6PT0 - chains B and E of the 5 polymer chains in the assembly; structure by electron microscopy, 3.20 A resolution.

[Chain B]
Molecule: Guanine nucleotide-binding protein G(I)/G(S)/G(T) subunit beta-1
Organism: Homo sapiens
Reference sequence: P62873 (GBB1_HUMAN); residue numbers follow UniProt; this construct covers 2-340
Sequence (354 residues; row label = number of the first residue in the row; numbers below 1 keep their minus sign (Met-13 is residue -13)):
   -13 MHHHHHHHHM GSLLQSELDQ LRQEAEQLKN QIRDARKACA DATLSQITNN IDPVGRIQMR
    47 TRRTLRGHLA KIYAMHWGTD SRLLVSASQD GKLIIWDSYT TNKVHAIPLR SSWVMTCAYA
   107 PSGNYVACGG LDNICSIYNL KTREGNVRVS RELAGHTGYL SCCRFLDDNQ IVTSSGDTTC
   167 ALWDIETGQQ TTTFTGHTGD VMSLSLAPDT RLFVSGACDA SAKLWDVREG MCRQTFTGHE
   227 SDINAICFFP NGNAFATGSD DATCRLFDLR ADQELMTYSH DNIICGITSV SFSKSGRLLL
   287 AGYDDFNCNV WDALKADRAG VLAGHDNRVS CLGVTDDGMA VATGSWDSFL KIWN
Unresolved in the structure: -13 to 0
Differences from the reference sequence: expression tag (-13 to 1)
UniProt features mapped onto this chain:
  - modified residue: Ser2 (N-acetylserine), His266 (Phosphohistidine)

[Chain E]
Molecule: scFv16
Organism: synthetic construct
Notes: antibody fragment or engineered binder
Sequence (259 residues; each row starts with the number of its first residue):
     1 DVQLVESGGG LVQPGGSRKL SCSASGFAFS SFGMHWVRQA PEKGLEWVAY ISSGSGTIYY
    61 ADTVKGRFTI SRDDPKNTLF LQMTSLRSED TAMYYCVRSI YYYGSSPFDF WGQGTTLTVS
   121 SGGGGSGGGG SGGGGSDIVM TQATSSVPVT PGESVSISCR SSKSLLHSNG NTYLYWFLQR
   181 PGQSPQLLIY RMSNLASGVP DRFSGSGSGT AFTLTISRLE AEDVGVYYCM QHLEYPLTFG
   241 AGTKLELKAA AHHHHHHHH
Unresolved in the structure: 1, 122-135, 248-259
Disulfides: Cys159-Cys229

[How chain B and chain E interact]
Contacting residue pairs - 12 pairs, chain B then chain E:
  Asp66(B) with Tyr103(E)
  Arg68(B) with Tyr103(E)
  Leu69(B) with Tyr103(E), hydrophobic
  Val90(B) with Tyr102(E), hydrophobic
  His91(B) with Tyr102(E)
  Arg129(B) with Val2(E); Arg98(E), hydrogen bond (backbone-side chain); Phe110(E); Ser197(E)
  Glu130(B) with Gly26(E); Phe27(E)
  Gly131(B) with Phe32(E)
Interface residues without a listed pair, chain B (10 interface residues in all): Asp83, Asn132
Interface residues without a listed pair, chain E (11 interface residues in all): Ala28, Ile100

[In short]
The interface between chain B and chain E involves 10 residues on one side and 11 on the other; the contacts
include 1 hydrogen bond. Its one hydrogen-bonded contact is Arg129(B)-Arg98(E).
Chain B is Guanine nucleotide-binding protein G(I)/G(S)/G(T) subunit beta-1 (Homo sapiens) and chain E is
scFv16 (synthetic construct); the structure, Cryo-EM structure of human cannabinoid receptor 2-Gi protein in
complex with agonist WIN 55,212-2, was determined by electron microscopy.
